PDB entry 7Z0H | electron microscopy, 2.60 A resolution | chains D and G of the 19 polymer chains in the assembly

[Chain D]
Molecule: DNA-directed RNA polymerase III subunit RPC9
Source organism: Saccharomyces cerevisiae S288C
UniProt: P47076 (RPC9_YEAST); residues 1-161 here = UniProt positions 1-161
Chain sequence (161 residues; row label = number of the first residue in the row):
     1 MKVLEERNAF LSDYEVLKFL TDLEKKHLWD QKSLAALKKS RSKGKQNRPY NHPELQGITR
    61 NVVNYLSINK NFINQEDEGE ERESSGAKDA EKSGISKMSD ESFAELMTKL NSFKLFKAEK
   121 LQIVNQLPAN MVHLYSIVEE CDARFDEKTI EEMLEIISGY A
Disordered / not traced: 75-90

[Chain G]
Molecule: DNA-directed RNA polymerase III subunit RPC8
Source organism: Saccharomyces cerevisiae S288C
UniProt: P35718 (RPC8_YEAST); residues 1-212 here = UniProt positions 1-212
Chain sequence (212 residues; row label = number of the first residue in the row):
     1 MFILSKIADL VRIPPDQFHR DTISAITHQL NNKFANKIIP NVGLCITIYD LLTVEEGQLK
    61 PGDGSSYINV TFRAVVFKPF LGEIVTGWIS KCTAEGIKVS LLGIFDDIFI PQNMLFEGCY
   121 YTPEESAWIW PMDEETKLYF DVNEKIRFRI EREVFVDVKP KSPKERELEE RAQLENEIEG
   181 KNEETPQNEK PPAYALLGSC QTDGMGLVSW WE
Disordered / not traced: 1, 132-136, 174-188
Curated features (UniProtKB/Swiss-Prot):
  - modified residue: Ser162 (Phosphoserine)

[Chain D / chain G interface]
Residue-residue contacts - 72 pairs, chain D then chain G:
  Met1(D) - Ile7(G)
  Met1(D) - Ala8(G)  hydrogen bond (backbone-backbone)
  Met1(D) - Asp9(G)  hydrogen bond (backbone-side chain)
  Lys2(D) - Ala8(G)  hydrogen bond (backbone-backbone)
  Val3(D) - Lys6(G)
  Val3(D) - Ile7(G)  hydrophobic
  Leu4(D) - Lys6(G)  hydrogen bond (backbone-backbone)
  Leu4(D) - Thr71(G)
  Glu5(D) - Lys6(G)
  Glu6(D) - Leu4(G)
  Glu6(D) - Ser5(G)
  Glu6(D) - Asn41(G)
  Glu6(D) - Val42(G)
  Arg7(D) - Ile3(G)
  Asn8(D) - Ile3(G)
  Asn8(D) - Leu4(G)  hydrogen bond (backbone-backbone)
  Asn8(D) - Ser5(G)
  Asn8(D) - Lys6(G)
  Ala9(D) - Ile3(G)
  Ala9(D) - Leu4(G)  hydrogen bond (backbone-backbone)
  Phe10(D) - Ile3(G)  hydrophobic
  Leu11(D) - Phe2(G)  hydrogen bond (backbone-backbone)
  Leu11(D) - Ile3(G)
  Leu11(D) - Leu4(G)
  Asp13(D) - Phe2(G)
  Val16(D) - Phe2(G)  hydrophobic
  Phe19(D) - Thr47(G)
  Phe19(D) - Ile48(G)
  Phe19(D) - Tyr49(G)  hydrophobic
  Leu23(D) - Thr47(G)
  Arg48(D) - His19(G)
  Pro49(D) - Gln17(G)
  Tyr50(D) - Arg20(G)
  Asn51(D) - His28(G)
  Glu54(D) - Ala35(G)
  Glu54(D) - Asn36(G)  hydrogen bond (side chain-backbone)
  Glu54(D) - Lys37(G)
  Leu55(D) - Asn31(G)
  Leu55(D) - Ile46(G)
  Leu55(D) - Thr47(G)
  Ile58(D) - Ala35(G)
  Ile58(D) - Asn36(G)
  Ile58(D) - Ile46(G)
  Asn61(D) - Leu102(G)
  Asn61(D) - Gly103(G)  hydrogen bond (side chain-backbone)
  Asn61(D) - Ile104(G)
  Val62(D) - Phe2(G)  hydrophobic
  Val62(D) - Ile104(G)  hydrophobic
  Asn64(D) - Leu102(G)
  Tyr65(D) - Thr86(G)
  Tyr65(D) - Leu102(G)
  Ile68(D) - Trp88(G)  hydrophobic
  Asn71(D) - Thr86(G)  hydrogen bond
  Asn71(D) - Lys145(G)  hydrogen bond
  Asn71(D) - Val208(G)
  Asn74(D) - Ser209(G)
  Glu119(D) - Phe80(G)
  Glu119(D) - Gly82(G)
  Gln122(D) - Gly82(G)
  Gln122(D) - Glu83(G)
  Gln122(D) - Ile84(G)  hydrogen bond (side chain-backbone)
  Gln126(D) - Ile84(G)  hydrogen bond (side chain-backbone)
  Gln126(D) - Val85(G)
  Gln126(D) - Thr86(G)
  Leu127(D) - Ile84(G)  hydrophobic
  Leu127(D) - Arg147(G)
  Val132(D) - Asp203(G)
  His133(D) - Arg147(G)  hydrogen bond
  Tyr135(D) - Thr202(G)
  Ser136(D) - Ile84(G)
  Ile137(D) - Ile84(G)  hydrophobic
  Glu139(D) - Arg149(G)  salt bridge
Also at the interface, not in a pair above, chain D (44 interface residues in all): Glu15, Pro53, Ile73, Lys117, Asn130
Also at the interface, not in a pair above, chain G (49 interface residues in all): Asn32, Lys33, Phe34, Ile39, Cys45, Arg73, Lys78, Met205, Glu212

[Summary]
Chain D and chain G form an interface of 44 and 49 residues respectively, with 14 hydrogen bonds and 1 salt
bridge. Among the polar pairs are Glu139(D)-Arg149(G), Met1(D)-Asp9(G) and Glu54(D)-Asn36(G).
Here chain D is DNA-directed RNA polymerase III subunit RPC9 and chain G is DNA-directed RNA polymerase III
subunit RPC8, both from Saccharomyces cerevisiae S288C. Entry 7Z0H (Structure of yeast RNA Polymerase III-Ty1
integrase complex at 2.6 A (focus subunit AC40)) was determined by electron microscopy together with 7Z2Z,
7Z30, 7Z31 and 8BWS from the same study.
